PDB entry 6WH7 | electron microscopy, 2.78 A resolution | chains A and B of the 60 polymer chains in the assembly

Chain A (and B):
Name: Penaeus monodon metallodensovirus major capsid protein
Source organism: Penaeus monodon metallodensovirus
Notes: chain B of this document is another copy of the same molecule, construct and numbering; everything in this record applies to it too
Chain sequence (369 residues; numbered 1 to 369; the number before each row is that of its first residue):
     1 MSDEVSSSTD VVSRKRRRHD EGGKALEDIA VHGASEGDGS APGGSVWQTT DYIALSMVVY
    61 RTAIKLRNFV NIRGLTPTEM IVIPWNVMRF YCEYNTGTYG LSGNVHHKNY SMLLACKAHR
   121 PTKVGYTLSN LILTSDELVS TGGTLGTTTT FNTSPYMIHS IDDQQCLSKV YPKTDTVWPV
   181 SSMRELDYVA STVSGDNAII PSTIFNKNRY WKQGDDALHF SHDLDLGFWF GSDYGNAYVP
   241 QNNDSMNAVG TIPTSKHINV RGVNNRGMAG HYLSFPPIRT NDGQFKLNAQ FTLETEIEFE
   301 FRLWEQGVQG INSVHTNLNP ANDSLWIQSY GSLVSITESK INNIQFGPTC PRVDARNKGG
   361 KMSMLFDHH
Not modelled in the structure: 1-44, 139-146
Reported in the primary citation:
  - conformationally variable residues (order/disorder transition, side-chain flip): E36 to S45, L138 to T147, F151, H369

How chain A and chain B interact:
Contacting residue pairs (44):
  S135(A) - F151(B)
  N152(A) - F151(B)
  S154(A) - F151(B)
  S154(A) - Q213(B)
  P155(A) - F151(B)  hydrophobic
  Y156(A) - F69(B)
  Y156(A) - I132(B)  hydrophobic
  Y156(A) - T292(B)
  I158(A) - F69(B)  hydrophobic
  D196(A) - T98(B)
  N197(A) - T98(B)
  N197(A) - Y99(B)  hydrogen bond (side chain-backbone)
  N197(A) - S102(B)  hydrogen bond
  I199(A) - Y99(B)
  I200(A) - F69(B)  hydrophobic
  S202(A) - R67(B)  hydrogen bond (backbone-side chain)
  S202(A) - F69(B)
  T203(A) - R67(B)  hydrogen bond (backbone-side chain)
  T203(A) - Y94(B)
  F205(A) - R67(B)  hydrogen bond (backbone-side chain)
  N208(A) - R67(B)
  Y210(A) - F69(B)
  Y210(A) - N130(B)
  Y210(A) - T292(B)  hydrogen bond
  K212(A) - N130(B)
  P276(A) - F69(B)  hydrophobic
  P276(A) - Q290(B)
  P277(A) - F69(B)
  P277(A) - N71(B)  hydrogen bond (backbone-side chain)
  P277(A) - Q290(B)  hydrogen bond (backbone-side chain)
  I278(A) - N71(B)
  I278(A) - I132(B)  hydrophobic
  I278(A) - F151(B)  hydrophobic
  I278(A) - Q290(B)
  R279(A) - N71(B)
  R279(A) - R73(B)  hydrogen bond (backbone-side chain)
  T280(A) - R73(B)  hydrogen bond (backbone-side chain)
  T280(A) - T149(B)
  N281(A) - R73(B)
  N281(A) - T147(B)
  N281(A) - T149(B)
  F285(A) - T134(B)
  F285(A) - T149(B)
  F285(A) - F151(B)  hydrophobic
Interface residues without a listed pair, chain A (27 interface residues in all): A198, I204, N206, L287
Interface residues without a listed pair, chain B (19 interface residues in all): N68, T150

In short:
Chain A and chain B form an interface of 27 and 19 residues respectively; the contacts include 10 hydrogen
bonds. Polar pairs include N197(A)-Y99(B), N197(A)-S102(B) and S202(A)-R67(B). The paper reports
conformational variability at E36(A), L138(A) and F151(A) among others.
Both chains are Penaeus monodon metallodensovirus major capsid protein (Penaeus monodon metallodensovirus).
Entry 6WH7 (Capsid structure of Penaeus monodon metallodensovirus following EDTA treatment) was determined by
electron microscopy (same publication as 6WH3).
